PDB entry 2X9V | X-ray diffraction, 1.30 A resolution | chains B and D of the 4 polymer chains in the assembly

# Chain B (and D)
Name: Pteridine reductase
Organism: Trypanosoma brucei brucei
Notes: EC 1.5.1.33; chain D of this document is another copy of the same molecule, construct and numbering; everything in this record applies to it too
Reference sequence: O76290 (O76290_TRYBB); numbering as in UniProt (aligned over 1-268)
Chain sequence (288 residues; numbered -19 to 268; the number before each row is that of its first residue; numbers below 1 keep their minus sign (Met-19 is residue -19)):
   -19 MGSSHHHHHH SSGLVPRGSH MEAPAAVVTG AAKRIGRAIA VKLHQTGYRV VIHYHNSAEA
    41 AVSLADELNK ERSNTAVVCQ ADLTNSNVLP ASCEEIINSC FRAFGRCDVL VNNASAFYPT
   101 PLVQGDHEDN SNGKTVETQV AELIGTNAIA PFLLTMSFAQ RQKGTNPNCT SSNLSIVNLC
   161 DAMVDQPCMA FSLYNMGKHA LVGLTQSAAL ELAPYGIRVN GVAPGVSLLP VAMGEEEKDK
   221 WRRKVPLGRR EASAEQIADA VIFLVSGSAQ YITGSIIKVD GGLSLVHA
Disordered / not traced: -19 to 1, 105-112, 144-151 (chain D: -19 to 1, 105-112, 143-151)
Differences from the reference sequence: expression tag (-19 to 0)
Ligand contacts:
  - NADP (NAP; NADP nicotinamide-adenine-dinucleotide phosphate): Gly10, Arg14, Ile15, Gly16, His33, Tyr34, His35, Asn36, Ser37, Ala61, Asp62, Leu63, Thr64, Asn93, Ala94, Ser95, Ala96, Thr126, Leu159, Cys160, Asp161, Tyr174, Lys178, Pro204, Gly205, Val206, Ser207, Leu208
  - trimetrexate (TMQ): Arg14, Ser95, Ala96, Phe97, Asp161, Cys168, Phe171, Tyr174, Leu208, Leu209, Pro210, Met213, Glu217, Trp221
Reported in the primary citation:
  - binding site for trimetrexate: Ser95, Phe97, Asp161, Cys168, Phe171, Tyr174, Leu209, Pro210, Met213, Trp221
  - catalytic residues: Asp161, Tyr174 (citing earlier work)

# How chain B and chain D interact
Contacting residue pairs - 79 pairs, chain B then chain D:
  Asn67(B) with Glu117(D)
  Pro70(B) with Val116(D), hydrophobic; Glu117(D)
  Pro101(B) with Met136(D); Glu191(D)
  Leu102(B) with Phe132(D), hydrophobic; Met136(D); Gln140(D), hydrogen bond (backbone-side chain); Ala188(D), hydrophobic; Glu191(D), hydrogen bond (backbone-side chain); Leu192(D), hydrophobic
  Val103(B) with Ala139(D), hydrophobic; Gln140(D); Tyr195(D)
  Gln104(B) with Gln140(D), hydrogen bond (backbone-side chain)
  Val116(B) with Pro70(D), hydrophobic; Phe132(D), hydrophobic; Leu133(D), hydrophobic; Met136(D), hydrophobic
  Glu117(B) with Asn67(D); Pro70(D)
  Val120(B) with Ile129(D), hydrophobic
  Ile124(B) with Ile129(D), hydrophobic
  Ala128(B) with Met176(D)
  Ile129(B) with Val120(D), hydrophobic; Met176(D), hydrophobic
  Phe132(B) with Leu102(D), hydrophobic; Ser172(D); Leu173(D), hydrophobic; Met176(D), hydrophobic
  Leu133(B) with Val116(D), hydrophobic
  Met136(B) with Pro101(D); Leu102(D)
  Ala139(B) with Val103(D), hydrophobic
  Gln140(B) with Val103(D); Gln104(D), hydrogen bond (side chain-backbone)
  Lys143(B) with Val103(D); Gln104(D), hydrogen bond (side chain-backbone)
  Val164(B) with Gln186(D)
  Asp165(B) with Gln186(D), hydrogen bond
  Pro167(B) with Ser187(D); Leu190(D)
  Met169(B) with Leu190(D), hydrophobic; Glu191(D)
  Ala170(B) with Glu191(D)
  Ser172(B) with Phe132(D); Ser187(D); Glu191(D)
  Leu173(B) with Phe132(D), hydrophobic
  Asn175(B) with Gly183(D); Ser187(D), hydrogen bond
  Met176(B) with Ala128(D); Phe132(D), hydrophobic; Ala180(D); Leu184(D)
  His179(B) with His179(D); Gly183(D); Gln186(D), hydrogen bond
  Ala180(B) with Met176(D)
  Gly183(B) with Asn175(D); His179(D)
  Leu184(B) with Met176(D)
  Gln186(B) with Val164(D); Asp165(D), hydrogen bond; Asn175(D); His179(D), hydrogen bond
  Ser187(B) with Pro167(D); Ser172(D); Asn175(D), hydrogen bond
  Ala188(B) with Leu102(D), hydrophobic
  Leu190(B) with Pro167(D); Met169(D), hydrophobic
  Glu191(B) with Pro101(D); Leu102(D), hydrogen bond (side chain-backbone); Met169(D); Ala170(D); Ser172(D)
  Leu192(B) with Leu102(D), hydrophobic
  Tyr195(B) with Val103(D)
Also at the interface, not in a pair above, chain B (42 interface residues in all): Asn65, Thr135, Phe171, Val182
Also at the interface, not in a pair above, chain D (41 interface residues in all): Asn65, Ile124, Thr135, Phe171, Val182

# In short
42 residues of chain B face 41 of chain D across their interface; the contacts include 12 hydrogen bonds.
Among the polar pairs are Leu102(B)-Gln140(D), Leu102(B)-Glu191(D) and Gln104(B)-Gln140(D). Ligands of chain
B: NADP and trimetrexate. The paper reports catalytic residues Asp161(B) and Tyr174(B); a binding site for
trimetrexate at Ser95(B), Phe97(B) and Asp161(B) among others.
Chain B and chain D are both Pteridine reductase (Trypanosoma brucei brucei); the structure, High resolution
structure of TbPTR1 with trimetrexate, was determined by X-ray diffraction together with 2X9N, 2X9G and 3MCV
from the same study.
